Entry 9FB8 (X-ray diffraction, 1.73 A resolution); this record covers chain A.

== Chain A ==
Protein: ATP-dependent DNA helicase PIF1
Organism: Homo sapiens
Notes: EC 3.6.4.12
UniProtKB: Q9H611 (PIF1_HUMAN); residue numbers follow UniProt; this construct covers 206-621
Chain sequence (419 residues; numbered 203 to 621; the number before each row is that of its first residue):
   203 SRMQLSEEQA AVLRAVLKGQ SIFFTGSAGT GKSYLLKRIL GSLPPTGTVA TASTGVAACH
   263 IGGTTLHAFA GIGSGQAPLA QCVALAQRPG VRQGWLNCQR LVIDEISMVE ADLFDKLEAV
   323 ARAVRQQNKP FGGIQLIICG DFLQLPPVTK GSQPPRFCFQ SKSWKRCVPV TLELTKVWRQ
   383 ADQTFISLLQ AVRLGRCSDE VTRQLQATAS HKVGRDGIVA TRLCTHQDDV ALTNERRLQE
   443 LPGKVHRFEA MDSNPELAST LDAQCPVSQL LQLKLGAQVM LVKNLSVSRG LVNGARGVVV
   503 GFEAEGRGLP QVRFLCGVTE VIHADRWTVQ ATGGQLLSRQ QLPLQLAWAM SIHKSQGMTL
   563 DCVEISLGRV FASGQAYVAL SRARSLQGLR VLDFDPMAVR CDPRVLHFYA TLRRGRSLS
Not modelled in the structure: 203
Sequence notes: expression tag (203-205)
Swiss-Prot annotation at these positions:
  - DNA-binding region: Gln577 to Phe596
  - binding site (ATP): Gly228 to Ser235
  - mutagenesis: Lys234 (K234A: Loss of ATPase activity. Lower activity for single-stranded DNA)
Bound ions: Mg2+: Ser235 (together with AMP-PNP)
Small-molecule neighbours:
  - AMP-PNP (ANP; phosphoaminophosphonic acid-adenylate ester): Met205, Gln206, Leu207, Ser208, Gln211, Ser229, Ala230, Gly231, Thr232, Gly233, Lys234, Ser235, Tyr236, Glu307, Gln346, Trp380, Arg381, Gly559, Arg584
  - O0J (N-[4-(2-amino-1,3-thiazol-4-yl)phenyl]acetamide), molecule 1: Gly257, Val258, Cys261, Val432, Asn436, Asp464, Ala465, Gln466, Cys467, Pro468, Met482, Val484, Gln547, Leu548, Ala549, Ala551, Met552, Lys556
  - O0J, molecule 2: Phe361, Gln362, Trp366, Arg606, His609, Phe610
What the authors report for this chain:
  - binding site for O0J: Asn436, Pro468, Leu548, Ala551, Lys556
  - mutagenesis - V258A (2-fold): decreased binding to ssDNA
  - mutagenesis - V258L: unchanged binding to ssDNA
  - mutagenesis - V258A: increased binding to SMIs
  - mutagenesis - V258L: decreased binding to SMIs

== In short ==
Ligands of chain A: AMP-PNP and compound O0J. Curated annotation (UniProt) lists 8 ATP-binding residues and
one mutagenesis site. The paper reports a binding site for O0J at Asn436, Pro468 and Leu548 among others;
V258A reduces binding to ssDNA.
Chain A is ATP-dependent DNA helicase PIF1 (Homo sapiens); the structure, XChem refined PIF1-x0076 complex,
was determined by X-ray diffraction together with 9FI9 from the same study.
